3MQK - chains A and E of the 5 polymer chains in the assembly; structure by X-ray diffraction, 2.80 A resolution.

[Chain A]
Name: tRNA pseudouridine synthase B
Source organism: Pyrococcus furiosus
Notes: EC 5.4.99.-
Reference sequence: Q7LWY0 (TRUB_PYRFU); residues 11-338 here correspond to UniProt positions 8-335 (UniProt number = residue number - 3)
Chain sequence (328 residues; numbered 11 to 338; the number before each row is that of its first residue):
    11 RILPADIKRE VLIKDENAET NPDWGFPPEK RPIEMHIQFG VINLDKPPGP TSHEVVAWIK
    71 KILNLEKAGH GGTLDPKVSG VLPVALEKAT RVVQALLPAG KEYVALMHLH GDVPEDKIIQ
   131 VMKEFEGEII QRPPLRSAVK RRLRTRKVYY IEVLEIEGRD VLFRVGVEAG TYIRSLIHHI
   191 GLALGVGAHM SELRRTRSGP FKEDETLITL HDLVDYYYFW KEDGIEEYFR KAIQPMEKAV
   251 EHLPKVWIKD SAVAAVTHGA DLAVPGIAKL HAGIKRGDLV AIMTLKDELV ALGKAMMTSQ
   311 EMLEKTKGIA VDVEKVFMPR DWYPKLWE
Curated features (UniProtKB/Swiss-Prot):
  - active site: Asp85 (Nucleophile)
Reported in the primary citation:
  - binding site for the 13-nt RNA strand: Asp271 to His281

[Chain E]
Molecule: 9-nt RNA strand
Sequence (9 nucleotides; numbered 8 to 16; the number before each row is that of its first residue):
     8 CGAUCCACA

[How chain A and chain E interact]
Contacting residue pairs (11; chain A residue first):
  Lys77(A) - A14(E)  salt bridge to the phosphate
  Thr267(A) - U11(E)  sugar contact
  His268(A) - A10(E)  base contact
  Gly269(A) - A10(E)  hydrogen bond to the sugar
  Gly269(A) - U11(E)  sugar contact
  Val323(A) - U11(E)  phosphate contact
  Glu324(A) - U11(E)  phosphate contact
  Lys325(A) - C12(E)  salt bridge to the phosphate
  Lys325(A) - C13(E)  salt bridge to the phosphate
  Val326(A) - U11(E)  sugar contact
  Val326(A) - C12(E)  hydrogen bond to the phosphate
Interface residues without a listed pair, chain A (10 interface residues in all): Asp271, Arg330

[Overview]
10 residues of chain A and 5 residues of chain E are in contact; the contacts include 2 hydrogen bonds and 3
salt bridges. Among the polar pairs are Gly269(A)-A10(E), Val326(A)-C12(E) and Lys77(A)-A14(E). Curated
annotation (UniProt) lists active-site residue Asp85(A) on chain A. From the paper: a binding site for the
13-nt RNA strand at Asp271(A).
Here chain A is tRNA pseudouridine synthase B (Pyrococcus furiosus) and chain E is a 9-nt RNA strand. Entry
3MQK (Cbf5-Nop10-Gar1 complex binding with 17mer RNA containing ACA trinucleotide) was determined by X-ray
diffraction.
